3P57 - chains J and K of the 13 polymer chains in the assembly; structure by X-ray diffraction, 2.19 A resolution.

Chain J:
Name: Myocyte-specific enhancer factor 2A
Organism: Homo sapiens
Notes: fragment: N terminal domain
UniProtKB: Q02078 (MEF2A_HUMAN); residue numbers follow UniProt; this construct covers 2-91
Amino-acid sequence (90 residues; numbered 2 to 91; the number before each row is that of its first residue):
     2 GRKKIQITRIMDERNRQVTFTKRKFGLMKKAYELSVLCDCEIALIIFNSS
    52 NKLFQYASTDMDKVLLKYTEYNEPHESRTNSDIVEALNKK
Swiss-Prot annotation at these positions:
  - DNA-binding region: Ala58 to Glu86 (Mef2-type)
  - modified residue: Ser59 (Phosphoserine)

Chain K:
Molecule: 15-nt DNA strand
Notes: fragment: CH3 domain; engineered mutation(s): C4A
Sequence (15 nucleotides; row label = number of the first residue in the row):
     1 AAACTATTTATAAGA

Chain J / chain K interface:
Pairs across the interface - 17 pairs, chain J then chain K:
  Gly2(J) - DT11(K)  hydrogen bond to the base
  Gly2(J) - DA12(K)  sugar contact
  Arg3(J) - DA12(K)  hydrogen bond to the base
  Arg3(J) - DA13(K)  sugar contact
  Arg3(J) - DG14(K)  sugar contact
  Lys4(J) - DA12(K)  sugar contact
  Ile6(J) - DA12(K)  phosphate contact
  Ile6(J) - DA13(K)  phosphate contact
  Thr20(J) - DA12(K)  hydrogen bond to the phosphate
  Lys23(J) - DT11(K)  sugar contact
  Lys23(J) - DA12(K)  hydrogen bond to the base
  Lys23(J) - DA13(K)  base contact
  Arg24(J) - DT11(K)  phosphate contact
  Arg24(J) - DA12(K)  salt bridge to the phosphate
  Gly27(J) - DT11(K)  phosphate contact
  Lys30(J) - DA10(K)  salt bridge to the phosphate
  Lys31(J) - DA10(K)  salt bridge to the phosphate
Also at the interface, not in a pair above, chain J (11 interface residues in all): Glu34
Also at the interface, not in a pair above, chain K (6 interface residues in all): DT9

Overview:
11 residues of chain J and 6 residues of chain K are in contact, with 4 hydrogen bonds and 3 salt bridges.
Polar contacts include Gly2(J)-DT11(K), Arg3(J)-DA12(K) and Lys23(J)-DA12(K).
Chain J is Myocyte-specific enhancer factor 2A (Homo sapiens) and chain K is a 15-nt DNA strand; the
structure, Crystal structure of the p300 TAZ2 domain bound to MEF2 on DNA, was determined by X-ray
diffraction.
